6LRH - chains A and B; structure by X-ray diffraction, 2.71 A resolution.

Chain A (and B):
Protein: Alr4995 protein
From: Nostoc sp. (strain PCC 7120 / SAG 25.82 / UTEX 2576)
Notes: chain B of this document is another copy of the same molecule, construct and numbering; everything in this record applies to it too
UniProtKB: Q8YMD9 (Q8YMD9_NOSS1); numbering as in UniProt (aligned over 1-703)
Sequence (703 residues; numbered 1 to 703; the number before each row is that of its first residue):
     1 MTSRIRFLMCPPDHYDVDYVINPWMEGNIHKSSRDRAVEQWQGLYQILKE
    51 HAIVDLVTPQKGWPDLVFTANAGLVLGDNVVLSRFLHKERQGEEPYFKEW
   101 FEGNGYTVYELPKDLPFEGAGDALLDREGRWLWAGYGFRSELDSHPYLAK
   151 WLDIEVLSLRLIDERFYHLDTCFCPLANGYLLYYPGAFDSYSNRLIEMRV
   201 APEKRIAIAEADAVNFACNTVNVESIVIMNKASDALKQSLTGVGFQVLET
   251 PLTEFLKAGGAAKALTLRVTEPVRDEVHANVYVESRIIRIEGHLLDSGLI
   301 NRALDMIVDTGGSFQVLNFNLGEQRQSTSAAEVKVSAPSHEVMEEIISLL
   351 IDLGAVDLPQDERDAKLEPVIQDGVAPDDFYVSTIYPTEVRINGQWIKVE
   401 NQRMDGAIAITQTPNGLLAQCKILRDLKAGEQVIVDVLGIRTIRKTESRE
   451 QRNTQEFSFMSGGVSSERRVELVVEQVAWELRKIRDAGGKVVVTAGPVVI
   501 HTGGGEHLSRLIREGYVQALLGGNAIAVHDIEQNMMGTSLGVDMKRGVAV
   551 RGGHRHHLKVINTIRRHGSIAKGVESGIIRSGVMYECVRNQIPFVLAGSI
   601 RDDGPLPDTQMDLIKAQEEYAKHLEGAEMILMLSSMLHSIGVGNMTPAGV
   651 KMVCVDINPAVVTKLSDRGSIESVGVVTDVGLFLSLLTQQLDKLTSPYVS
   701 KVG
Not modelled in the structure: 1, 445-463, 661-662, 698-703 (chain B: 1-3, 451-464, 541-552, 662, 695-703)
Construct notes: engineered mutation Ala264 (Cys in Q8YMD9)
Residues lining bound ligands: arginine (ARG): Ile21, Asn22, Met25, Asp65, Phe68, Ala70, Asn71, Arg90, Glu118, Gly121, Arg139, Tyr167, His168, Asp170, Thr171, Asn219, Ala258, Gly259, Gly260, Ala264
Curated features (UniProtKB/Swiss-Prot):
  - active site: His168 (Proton donor/acceptor)
  - binding site (L-arginine): Asn22, Asp65, Asn71, Arg90, Arg139, Asp170, Ala258
  - binding site (L-ornithine): Asn22, Arg90, Arg139, His168
  - binding site (NAD(+)): Asn524, Ala525, Asp603, Ser635, Met636, Leu637, His638, Asp656, Asp679, Val680
  - site: Asn71 (Key determinant for dihydrolase activity)
What the authors report for this chain:
  - binding site for arginine: Asn71, His168, Asp170
  - contacts within the chain: Asp170-Asn219 (hydrogen bond)
  - catalytic residues: Glu118, His168 (proposed by the authors, not directly observed)
  - catalytic residues: Asn71
  - mutagenesis - D65A (488-586-fold), N71D (1,465-fold), R139A (488-586-fold), Y167F: decreased catalytic activity
  - mutagenesis - N71A: abolished catalytic activity

How chain A and chain B interact:
Pairs across the interface (45; chain A residue first):
  Leu86(A) with Gln326(B)
  His87(A) with Lys445(B)
  Pro112(A) with Gln324(B)
  Lys113(A) with Gln324(B)
  Asp114(A) with Gln324(B); Gln326(B); Ser327(B), hydrogen bond
  Leu115(A) with Gln324(B)
  Pro116(A) with Gln326(B)
  Glu141(A) with Arg325(B), salt bridge
  Leu294(A) with Asn301(B)
  Leu295(A) with Leu295(B), hydrophobic; Asn301(B); Leu304(B)
  Asp296(A) with Phe314(B)
  Gly298(A) with Asn301(B), hydrogen bond (backbone-side chain)
  Ile300(A) with Leu295(B), hydrophobic
  Asn301(A) with Leu295(B); Asp296(B); Ser297(B); Gly298(B); Asn301(B); Arg302(B)
  Leu304(A) with Asp296(B)
  Asp305(A) with Asp296(B)
  Val308(A) with Arg325(B)
  Ser313(A) with Arg325(B), hydrogen bond
  Phe314(A) with Asp296(B); Arg325(B)
  Gln315(A) with Glu323(B), hydrogen bond (side chain-backbone); Gln324(B), hydrogen bond
  Val316(A) with Leu321(B)
  Leu317(A) with Leu321(B)
  Asn318(A) with Leu321(B)
  Phe319(A) with Phe319(B), hydrophobic
  Leu321(A) with Val316(B), hydrophobic
  Gln324(A) with Asp114(B)
  Arg325(A) with Asp114(B); Glu141(B), salt bridge; Asp143(B), salt bridge; Ser313(B); Phe314(B), hydrogen bond (side chain-backbone); Gln315(B)
  Gln326(A) with Asp114(B), hydrogen bond (side chain-backbone); Pro116(B)
Interface residues without a listed pair, chain B (29 interface residues in all): Leu115, Ile300, Asp305, Leu317, Asn318, Gly322

Summary:
Chain A and chain B form an interface of 28 and 29 residues respectively, with 7 hydrogen bonds and 3 salt
bridges. Among the polar pairs are Glu141(A)-Arg325(B), Arg325(A)-Asp143(B) and Asp114(A)-Ser327(B). The paper
reports catalytic residues Glu118(A), His168(A) and Asn71(A); D65A, N71D and R139A of chain A, among others,
reduce catalytic activity; 5 substitutions were tested in all.
Chain A and chain B are both Alr4995 protein (Nostoc sp. (strain PCC 7120 / SAG 25.82 / UTEX 2576)); the
structure, Crystal Structure of the Binary Complex of AgrE C264A mutant with L-arginine, was determined by
X-ray diffraction together with 6LRF and 6LRG from the same study.
